1EQZ - chains J and A of the 10 polymer chains in the assembly; structure by X-ray diffraction, 2.50 A resolution.

Chain J:
Molecule: 146 nucleotides long DNA
Sequence (146 nucleotides; each row starts with the number of its first residue):
   147 ATCAATATCCACCTGCAGATTCTACCAAAAGTGTATTTGGAAACTGCTCC
   197 ATCAAAAGGCATGTTCAGCGGAATTCCGCTGAACATGCCTTTTGATGGAG
   247 CAGTTTCCAAATACACTTTTGGTAGAATCTGCAGGTGGATATTGAT
Bound ions: K+ site 1 near DA175 (its only coordinating residue here); Mn2+ site 1: DG185, DG186; K+ site 2: DG216 (shared with Lys-124(A) of chain A); K+ site 3 near DG217 (its only coordinating residue here); K+ site 4 near DG227 (its only coordinating residue here); K+ site 5: DA228 (shared with 1 residue of chain D); Mn2+ site 2 near DG246 (its only coordinating residue here); K+ site 6 near DA256 (its only coordinating residue here); Mn2+ site 3 near DG267 (its only coordinating residue here); Mn2+ site 4 near DG280 (its only coordinating residue here)

Chain A:
Protein: Protein (histone H2A)
Source organism: Gallus gallus
Reference sequence: P02263 (H2A4_CHICK); residues 1-128 here = UniProt positions 1-128
Amino-acid sequence (129 residues; numbered 0 to 128; the number before each row is that of its first residue; numbering starts at 0):
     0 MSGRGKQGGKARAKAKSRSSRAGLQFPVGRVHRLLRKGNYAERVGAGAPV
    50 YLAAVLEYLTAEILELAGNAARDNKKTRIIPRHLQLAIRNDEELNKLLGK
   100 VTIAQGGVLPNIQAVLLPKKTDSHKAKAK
Not modelled in the structure: 0, 126-128
UniProt features mapped onto this chain:
  - modified residue (N6-(2-hydroxyisobutyryl)lysine): Lys-75, Lys-119
Bound ions: K+: Lys-124 (shared with DG216(J) of chain J)

Interface between chain J and chain A:
Pairs across the interface (19):
  DG216(J) / Lys-124(A)  phosphate contact
  DG216(J) / Ala-125(A)  phosphate contact
  DA257(J) / Arg-42(A)  hydrogen bond to the sugar
  DA257(J) / Gly-44(A)  phosphate contact
  DA257(J) / Ala-45(A)  hydrogen bond to the phosphate
  DT258(J) / Arg-35(A)  salt bridge to the phosphate
  DT258(J) / Arg-42(A)  phosphate contact
  DT258(J) / Val-43(A)  hydrogen bond to the phosphate
  DT264(J) / Lys-13(A)  phosphate contact
  DT265(J) / Lys-5(A)  salt bridge to the phosphate
  DT265(J) / Lys-13(A)  phosphate contact
  DG267(J) / Arg-29(A)  phosphate contact
  DG268(J) / Arg-29(A)  salt bridge to the phosphate
  DG277(J) / Thr-76(A)  sugar contact
  DG277(J) / Arg-77(A)  hydrogen bond to the sugar
  DC278(J) / Lys-75(A)  phosphate contact
  DC278(J) / Thr-76(A)  hydrogen bond to the phosphate
  DC278(J) / Arg-77(A)  hydrogen bond to the phosphate
  DA279(J) / Lys-75(A)  salt bridge to the phosphate
Other interface residues (no listed pair), chain A (15 interface residues in all): Glu-41, Lys-74

Summary:
10 residues of chain J and 15 residues of chain A are in contact, with 6 hydrogen bonds and 4 salt bridges.
Among the polar pairs are DA257(J)/Arg-42(A), DG277(J)/Arg-77(A) and DA257(J)/Ala-45(A). The Mn2+ site 1 is
built by DG185(J) and DG186(J).
Here chain J is 146 nucleotides long DNA and chain A is Protein (histone H2A) (Gallus gallus). Entry 1EQZ
(X-ray structure of the nucleosome core particle at 2.5 A resolution) was determined by X-ray diffraction.
